8BSM - chain A; structure by X-ray diffraction, 2.78 A resolution.

Chain A:
Molecule: Glutaminase kidney isoform, mitochondrial 65 kDa chain
Source organism: Homo sapiens
Reference sequence: O94925 (GLSK_HUMAN); numbering as in UniProt (aligned over 221-533)
Sequence (315 residues; numbered 219 to 533; the number before each row is that of its first residue):
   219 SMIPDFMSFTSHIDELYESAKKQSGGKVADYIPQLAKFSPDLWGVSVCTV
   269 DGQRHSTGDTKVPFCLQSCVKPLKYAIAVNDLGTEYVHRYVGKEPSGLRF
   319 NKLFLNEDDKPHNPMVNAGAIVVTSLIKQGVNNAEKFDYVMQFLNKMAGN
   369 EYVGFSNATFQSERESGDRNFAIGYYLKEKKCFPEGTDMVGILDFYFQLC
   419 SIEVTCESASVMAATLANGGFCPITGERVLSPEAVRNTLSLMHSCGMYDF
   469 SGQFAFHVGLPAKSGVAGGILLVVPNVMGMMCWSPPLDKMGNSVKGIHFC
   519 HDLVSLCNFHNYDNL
Not modelled in the structure: 219-221, 316-319, 533
Sequence notes: expression tag (219-220)
Ligand contacts: 5XX (2-phenyl-N-[5-[[(3R)-1-[5-(2-phenylethanoylamino)-1,3,4-thiadiazol-2-yl]pyrrolidin-3-yl]amino]-1,3,4-thiadiazol-2-yl]ethanamide): K320, L321, F322, L323, N324, E325, Y394

Summary:
Ligands of chain A: compound 5XX.
Chain A is Glutaminase kidney isoform, mitochondrial 65 kDa chain (Homo sapiens); the structure, Human GLS in
complex with compound 18, was determined by X-ray diffraction, deposited together with 8BSK and 8BSN.
